Entry 4QH8 (X-ray diffraction, 1.90 A resolution); this record covers chains A and C of the 4 polymer chains in the assembly.

Chain A:
Protein: Dynein light chain 1, cytoplasmic
Organism: Drosophila melanogaster
Notes: fragment: lc8
Reference sequence: Q24117 (DYL1_DROME); numbering as in UniProt (aligned over 1-89)
Chain sequence (94 residues; each row starts with the number of its first residue; numbers below 1 keep their minus sign (Gly-4 is residue -4)):
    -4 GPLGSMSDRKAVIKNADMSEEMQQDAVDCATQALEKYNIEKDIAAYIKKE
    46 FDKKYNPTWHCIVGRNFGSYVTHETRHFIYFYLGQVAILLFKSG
Disordered / not traced: -4 to 3, 89
Sequence notes: expression tag (-4 to 0)

Chain C:
Protein: Anastral spindle 2
Notes: fragment: Ana2 S237-I246
Reference sequence: Q9XZ31 (Q9XZ31_DROME); residues 237-246 here = UniProt positions 237-246
Chain sequence (13 residues; numbered 235 to 247; the number before each row is that of its first residue):
   235 NYSSTTGTQCDIA
Disordered / not traced: 235
Sequence notes: expression tag (235-236, 247)

How chain A and chain C interact:
Pairs across the interface - 32 pairs, chain A then chain C:
  Arg60(A) - Cys244(C)  hydrogen bond (backbone-side chain)
  Arg60(A) - Asp245(C)
  Arg60(A) - Ile246(C)  hydrogen bond (backbone-backbone)
  Asn61(A) - Cys244(C)  hydrogen bond (side chain-backbone)
  Asn61(A) - Asp245(C)  hydrogen bond
  Phe62(A) - Gln243(C)
  Phe62(A) - Cys244(C)  hydrogen bond (backbone-backbone)
  Gly63(A) - Thr242(C)
  Gly63(A) - Gln243(C)
  Ser64(A) - Gly241(C)
  Ser64(A) - Thr242(C)  hydrogen bond
  Tyr65(A) - Thr239(C)
  Tyr65(A) - Thr240(C)
  Tyr65(A) - Gly241(C)
  Val66(A) - Thr239(C)
  Val66(A) - Thr240(C)  hydrogen bond (backbone-backbone)
  Thr67(A) - Ser237(C)
  Thr67(A) - Ser238(C)
  Thr67(A) - Thr239(C)  hydrogen bond
  His68(A) - Ser237(C)
  His68(A) - Ser238(C)  hydrogen bond (backbone-backbone)
  His68(A) - Thr240(C)
  Glu69(A) - Tyr236(C)
  Thr70(A) - Tyr236(C)  hydrogen bond (backbone-backbone)
  Phe73(A) - Thr240(C)
  Tyr75(A) - Thr242(C)
  Tyr75(A) - Gln243(C)  hydrogen bond (side chain-backbone)
  Tyr75(A) - Cys244(C)
  Tyr77(A) - Cys244(C)
  Tyr77(A) - Ile246(C)  hydrophobic
  Gln80(A) - Ile246(C)
  Ala82(A) - Cys244(C)  hydrophobic
Other interface residues (no listed pair), chain A (19 interface residues in all): Asn10, Gly59, Leu84
Other interface residues (no listed pair), chain C (12 interface residues in all): Ala247
The authors on this interface:
  - pairs named by the authors: Arg60(A)-Cys244(C), Cys244(C)-Phe62(A) (backbone contact), Ile246(C)-Arg60(A) (backbone contact)

Summary:
Chain A and chain C form an interface of 19 and 12 residues respectively, with 11 hydrogen bonds. Among the
polar pairs are Arg60(A)-Cys244(C), Asn61(A)-Cys244(C) and Asn61(A)-Asp245(C). The paper describes a contact
between Arg60(A) and Cys244(C); backbone contacts between Cys244(C) and Phe62(A) and Ile246(C) and Arg60(A).
Here chain A is Dynein light chain 1, cytoplasmic (Drosophila melanogaster) and chain C is Anastral spindle 2.
Entry 4QH8 (LC8 - Ana2 (237-246) Complex) was determined by X-ray diffraction together with 4QH7 from the same
study.
